PDB entry 1N1X | X-ray diffraction, 1.45 A resolution | chain A

== Chain A ==
Protein: Ribonuclease, seminal
From: Bos taurus
Notes: EC 3.1.27.5
Reference sequence: P00669 (RNS_BOVIN); residues 1-124 here correspond to UniProt positions 27-150 (UniProt number = residue number + 26)
Chain sequence (124 residues; numbered 1 to 124; the number before each row is that of its first residue):
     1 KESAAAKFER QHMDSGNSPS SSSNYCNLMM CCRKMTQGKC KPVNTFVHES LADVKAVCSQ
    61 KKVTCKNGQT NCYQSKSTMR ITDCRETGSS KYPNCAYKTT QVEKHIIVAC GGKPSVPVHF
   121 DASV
Not modelled in the structure: 17-21
Construct notes: modified residue (31-32)
Modified positions: C31 (s-(2-amino-2-oxoethyl)-l-cysteine; YCM); C32 (s-(2-amino-2-oxoethyl)-l-cysteine; YCM)
Cystine bridges: C26-C84, C40-C95, C58-C110, C65-C72
UniProt features mapped onto this chain:
  - active site: H12 (Proton acceptor), H119 (Proton donor)
  - binding site (substrate): K7, R10, K41 to T45, K66, R85
  - modified residue: N67 (Deamidated asparagine)

== Summary ==
From UniProt: active-site residues H12 and H119 and 9 substrate-binding residues.
Chain A is Ribonuclease, seminal (Bos taurus); the structure, Crystal Structure Analysis of the monomeric
[S-carboxyamidomethyl-Cys31, S-carboxyamidomethyl-Cys32] Bovine seminal ribonuclease, was determined by X-ray
diffraction (same publication as 1N3Z).
